PDB entry 2IUP | X-ray diffraction, 1.80 A resolution | chains B and H of the 4 polymer chains in the assembly

Chain B:
Molecule: Aromatic amine dehydrogenase alpha subunit
From: Alcaligenes faecalis
Notes: EC 1.4.99.4
Amino-acid sequence (361 residues; numbered 73 to 433; the number before each row is that of its first residue):
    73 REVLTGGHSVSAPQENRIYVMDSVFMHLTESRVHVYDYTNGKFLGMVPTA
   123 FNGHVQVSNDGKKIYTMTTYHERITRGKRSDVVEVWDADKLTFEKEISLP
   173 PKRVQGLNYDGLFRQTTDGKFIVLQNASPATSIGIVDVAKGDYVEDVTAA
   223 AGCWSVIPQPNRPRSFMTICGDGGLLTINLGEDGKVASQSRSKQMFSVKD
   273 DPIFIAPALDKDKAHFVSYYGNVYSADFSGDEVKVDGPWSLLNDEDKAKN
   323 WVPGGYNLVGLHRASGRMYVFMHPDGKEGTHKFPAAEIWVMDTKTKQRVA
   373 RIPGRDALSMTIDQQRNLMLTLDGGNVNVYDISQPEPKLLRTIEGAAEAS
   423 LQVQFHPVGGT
Cystine bridges: C225-C242

Chain H:
Molecule: Aromatic amine dehydrogenase beta subunit
From: Alcaligenes faecalis
Notes: EC 1.4.99.4
Amino-acid sequence (135 residues; each row starts with the number of its first residue):
    48 AGGGGSSSGADHISLNPDLANEDEVNSCDYWRHCAVDGFLCSCCGGTTTT
    98 CPPGSTPSPISWIGTCHNPHDGKDYLISYHDCCGKTACGRCQCNTQTRER
   148 PGYEFFLHNDVNWCMANENSTFHCTTSVLVGLAKN
Not modelled in the structure: 48-60, 180-182
Modified / non-standard residues: W109 (2-amino-3-(6,7-dioxo-6,7-dihydro-1H-indol-3-yl)-propionic acid; TRQ)
Cystine bridges: C75-C140, C81-C113, C88-C171, C90-C138, C91-C135, C98-C129, C130-C161
Covalent attachments: covalent link W109-W160

How chain B and chain H interact:
Pairs across the interface (48; chain B residue first):
  R73(B) - L62(H)  hydrogen bond (side chain-backbone)
  R73(B) - N63(H)  hydrogen bond
  R73(B) - L176(H)
  R73(B) - V177(H)
  E74(B) - L62(H)
  E74(B) - R79(H)  salt bridge
  E74(B) - T96(H)
  E74(B) - V175(H)
  E74(B) - L176(H)  hydrogen bond (side chain-backbone)
  V75(B) - T96(H)
  L76(B) - T96(H)
  L76(B) - T97(H)
  L76(B) - C98(H)
  L76(B) - P104(H)  hydrophobic
  L76(B) - H127(H)
  L76(B) - D128(H)
  L76(B) - T173(H)
  T77(B) - T96(H)  hydrogen bond (backbone-backbone)
  T77(B) - T97(H)
  T77(B) - C98(H)  hydrogen bond (backbone-backbone)
  T77(B) - P104(H)
  G78(B) - P104(H)
  H80(B) - T97(H)
  H80(B) - P100(H)
  S81(B) - P100(H)
  V82(B) - P100(H)
  E102(B) - T133(H)
  R104(B) - T133(H)
  R104(B) - A134(H)  hydrogen bond (side chain-backbone)
  H106(B) - R137(H)
  Y108(B) - R137(H)  hydrogen bond
  F115(B) - C90(H)
  F115(B) - C91(H)
  F115(B) - G92(H)
  F115(B) - R137(H)
  L116(B) - G92(H)
  L116(B) - P100(H)
  M118(B) - K132(H)  hydrogen bond (backbone-side chain)
  M118(B) - T133(H)
  M118(B) - H170(H)
  P120(B) - T133(H)
  K162(B) - P100(H)
  K162(B) - G101(H)  hydrogen bond (backbone-backbone)
  L163(B) - G101(H)
  L163(B) - K132(H)  hydrogen bond (backbone-side chain)
  T164(B) - G101(H)
  G417(B) - R137(H)  hydrogen bond (backbone-side chain)
  A418(B) - R137(H)
Interface residues without a listed pair, chain B (24 interface residues in all): G117, W158
Interface residues without a listed pair, chain H (28 interface residues in all): P64, S102, C129, C135, S174

In short:
Chain B and chain H form an interface of 24 and 28 residues respectively, with 11 hydrogen bonds and 1 salt
bridge. Polar pairs include E74(B)-R79(H), R73(B)-L62(H) and R73(B)-N63(H).
Here chain B is Aromatic amine dehydrogenase alpha subunit and chain H is Aromatic amine dehydrogenase beta
subunit, both from Alcaligenes faecalis. Entry 2IUP (Crystal structure of dithionite-reduced aromatic amine
dehydrogenase (aadh) from alcaligenes faecalis) was determined by X-ray diffraction, deposited together with
2HXC, 2IUQ, 2IUR and 2IUV.
